Entry 9H3H (X-ray diffraction, 1.80 A resolution); this record covers chain A.

# Chain A
Name: Carbonic anhydrase 2
Organism: Homo sapiens
Notes: EC 4.2.1.1; fragment: lyase
UniProt: P00918 (CAH2_HUMAN); numbering as in UniProt (aligned over 4-260)
Chain sequence (257 residues; each row starts with the number of its first residue):
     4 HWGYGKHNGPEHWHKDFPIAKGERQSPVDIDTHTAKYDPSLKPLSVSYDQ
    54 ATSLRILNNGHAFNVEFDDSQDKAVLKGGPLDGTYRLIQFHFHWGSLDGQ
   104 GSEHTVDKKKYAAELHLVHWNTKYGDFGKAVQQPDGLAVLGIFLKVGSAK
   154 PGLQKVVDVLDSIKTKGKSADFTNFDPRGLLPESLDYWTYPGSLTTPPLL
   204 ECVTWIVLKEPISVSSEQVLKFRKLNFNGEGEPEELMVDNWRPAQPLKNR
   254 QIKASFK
Ion coordination: Zn2+: His94, His96, His119
UniProt features mapped onto this chain:
  - active site: His64 (Proton donor/acceptor)
  - binding site (Zn(2+)): His94, His96, His119
  - binding site (substrate): Thr198, Thr199
  - site: Tyr7 (Fine-tunes the proton-transfer properties of H-64), Asn62 (Fine-tunes the proton-transfer properties of H-64), Asn67 (Fine-tunes the proton-transfer properties of H-64), Gln92 (Involved in the binding of some activators, including histamine and L-histidine)
  - modified residue (Phosphoserine): Ser165, Ser172
  - natural variant: Lys18 (K18E: In Jogjakarta), Gln92 (Q92P: In OPTB3), His94 (H94Y: In OPTB3 loss of activity), His107 (H107Y: In OPTB3), Gly144 (G144R: In OPTB3), Pro236 (P236H: In Melbourne)
  - mutagenesis: Trp5 (W5A: Impaired activity, not rescued by 4-methylimidazole (4-MI); when associated with W-64), Tyr7 (Y7F: Enhanced activity; Y7H: Reduced proton transfer rate), Asn62 (N62A: Reduced activity; N62D: Strongly reduced activity; N62H: Reduced proton transfer; when associated with A-64; N62L: Reduced activity; N62T: Reduced activity; N62V: Reduced activity), His64 (H64A: Reduced CO(2) hydrase activity, rescued by 4-methylimidazole (4-MI). Reduced proton transfer; when associated with H-62. Enhanced proton transfer; when associated with H-67 ...), Ala65 (A65F: Reduced activity; A65S: 2-fold decrease in enzyme efficiency, as determined by kcat/KM ratio, and efficiently inhibited by chlorzolamide; when associated with Q-67), Asn67 (N67H: Enhanced proton transfer; when associated with A-64; N67L: Reduced activity ...), His94 (H94C/D/E/N/Q: Strongly reduced CO(2) hydrase and p-nitrophenyl acetate esterase activities, impaired stability of zinc binding), Glu106 (E106A/Q: Strongly reduced CO(2) hydrase activity; E106D: Normal CO(2) hydrase activity), Glu117 (E117Q: Strongly reduced activity and sulfonamide affinity), His119 (H119D/N/Q: Reduced activity; H119E: Strongly reduced activity), Val121 (V121A/G/I/L/S: Reduced CO(2) hydrase and p-nitrophenyl acetate esterase activities; V121K/R: Strongly reduced CO(2) hydrase and p-nitrophenyl acetate esterase activities), Val142 (V142F/Y: Strongly impaired activity; V142G: Weakly impaired activity; V142H: Impaired activity), 4 further mutagenesis entries in UniProt

# In short
The Zn2+ site is built by His94, His96 and His119. UniProt lists active-site residue His64, 3 Zn2+-binding
residues, substrate-binding residues Thr198 and Thr199 and 16 mutagenesis sites.
Chain A is Carbonic anhydrase 2 (Homo sapiens); the structure, Human Carbonic anhydrase II crystallization and
structure determination at room temperature in the CrystalChip, was determined by X-ray diffraction (same
publication as 9H4A and 9H3E).
